4DV2 - chains A and O of the 21 polymer chains in the assembly; structure by X-ray diffraction, 3.65 A resolution.

# Chain A
Molecule: 16S rRNA
Organism: Thermus thermophilus
Sequence (1522 nucleotides; each row starts with the number of its first residue; note: 42 numbers in that range are skipped by the numbering (no residue carries them; nothing is unmodelled there); a row labelled like 190A-190L holds insertion residues (190A, then the next letters in order); numbering starts at 0):
     0 UUUGUUGGAG AGUUUGAUCC UGGCUCAGGG UGAACGCUGG CGGCGUGCCU AAGACAUGCA
    60 AGUCGUGCGG G
    73 CCGCGGGGUU UU
    88 ACUCCG
    95 UGGUC
   101 AGCGGCGGAC GGGUGAGUAA CGCGUGGGU
  129A G
   130 ACCUACCCGG AAGAGGGGGA CAACCCGGGG AAACUCGGGC UAAUCCCCCA UGUGGACCCG
   190 C
190A-190L CCCUUGGGGUGU
   191 GUCCAAAGGG CUUU
   216 GCCCGCUUCC GGAUGGGCCC GCGUCCCAUC AGCUAGUUGG UGGGGUAAUG GCCCACCAAG
   276 GCGACGACGG GUAGCCGGUC UGAGAGGAUG GCCGGCCACA GGGGCACUGA GACACGGGCC
   336 CCACUCCUAC GGGAGGCAGC AGUUAGGAAU CUUCCGCAAU GGGCGCAAGC CUGACGGAGC
   396 GACGCCGCUU GGAGGAAGAA GCCCUUCGGG GUGUAAACUC CUGAA
   442 CCCGGGACGA AACCCCCGAC GA
   474 GGGGACUGAC GGUACCGGG
   494 GUAAUAGCGC CGGCCAACUC CGUGCCAGCA GCCGCGGUAA UACGGAGGGC GCGAGCGUUA
   554 CCCGGAUUCA CUGGGCGUAA AGGGCGUGUA GGCGGCCUGG GGCGUCCCAU GUGAAAGACC
   614 ACGGCUCAAC CGUGGGGGAG CGUGGGAUAC GCUCAGGCUA GACGGUGGGA GAGGGUGGUG
   674 GAAUUCCCGG AGUAGCGGUG AAAUGCGCAG AUACCGGGAG GAACGCCGAU GGCGAAGGCA
   734 GCCACCUGGU CCACCCGUGA CGCUGAGGCG CGAAAGCGUG GGGAGCAAAC CGGAUUAGAU
   794 ACCCGGGUAG UCCACGCCCU AAACGAUGCG CGCUAGGUCU CUGGGUCU
   848 CCUGGGGGCC GAAGCUAACG CGUUAAGCGC GCCGCCUGGG GAGUACGGCC GCAAGGCUGA
   908 AACUAAAAGG AAUUGACGGG GGCCCGCACA AGCGGUGGAG CAUGUGGUUU AAUUCGAAGX
   968 AACGCGAAGA ACCUUACCAG GCCUUGACAU GCUAGG
 1003A G
  1004 AACCCGGGUG AAAGCCUGGG GUGCCCC
1030A-1030D GCGA
  1031 GGGGAGCCCU AGCACAGGUG CUGCAUGGCC GUCGUCAGCU CGUGCCGUGA GGUGUUGGGU
  1091 UAAGUCCCGC AACGAGCGCA ACCCCCGCCG UUAGUUGCCA GCGGUUCGGC CGGGCACUCU
  1151 AACGGGACUG CCCGCGAAA
  1171 GCGGGAGGAA GGAGGGGACG ACGUCUGGUC AGCAUGGCCC UUACGGCCUG GGCGACACAC
  1231 GUGCUACAAU GCCCACUACA AAGCGAUGCC ACCCGGCAAC GGGGAGCUAA UCGCAAAAAG
  1291 GUGGGCCCAG UUCGGAUUGG GGUCUGCAAC CCGACCCCAU GAAGCCGGAA UCGCUAGUAA
  1351 UCGCGGAUCA G
 1361A C
  1362 CAUGCCGCGG UGAAUACGUU CCCGGGCCUU GUACACACXG CCXGUXACGC CAUGGGAGCG
  1422 GGCUCUACCC GAAGUCGCCG GG
  1446 AGCCUACGGG
  1459 CAGGCGCCGA GGGUAGGGCC CGUGACUGGG GCGAAGUCGU AACAAGGUAG CUGUACCGGA
  1519 AGGUGCGGCU GGAUCCACUC CUUUCU
Not modelled in the structure: 0-4, 1534-1538
Sequence notes: engineered mutation A912 (C1535 in M26923.1); conflict C1534 (A2157 in M26923.1), A1535 (C2158 in M26923.1)
Modified / non-standard residues: PSU (pseudouridine-5'-monophosphate) at position 516, 7MG (7N-methyl-8-hydroguanosine-5'-monophosphate) at position 527, M2G (N2-dimethylguanosine-5'-monophosphate) at position 966, 5MC (5-methylcytidine-5'-monophosphate) at position 967, 2MG (2N-methylguanosine-5'-monophosphate) at position 1207, 5MC (5-methylcytidine-5'-monophosphate) at position 1400, 4OC (4n,o2'-methylcytidine-5'-monophosphate) at position 1402, 5MC (5-methylcytidine-5'-monophosphate) at position 1404, 5MC (5-methylcytidine-5'-monophosphate) at position 1407, UR3 (3-methyluridine-5'-monophoshate) at position 1498, MA6 (6N-dimethyladenosine-5'-monophoshate) at position 1518, MA6 (6N-dimethyladenosine-5'-monophoshate) at position 1519, PSU (pseudouridine-5'-monophosphate) at position 1540, PSU (pseudouridine-5'-monophosphate) at position 1541
Metal / ion sites: Mg2+ site 1 near U5 (its only coordinating residue here); Mg2+ site 2: U12, G22; Mg2+ site 3: U12, G21; Mg2+ site 4 near G21 (its only coordinating residue here); Mg2+ site 5: A59, C386, U387; Mg2+ site 6 near G61 (its only coordinating residue here); Mg2+ site 7 near G69 (its only coordinating residue here); Mg2+ site 8 near C89 (its only coordinating residue here); Mg2+ site 9 near U90 (its only coordinating residue here); Mg2+ site 10: G96, U98; Mg2+ site 11 near G107 (its only coordinating residue here); Mg2+ site 12: A109, G331; 97 more Mg2+ sites not listed

# Chain O
Molecule: ribosomal protein S15
Organism: Thermus thermophilus
UniProtKB: Q5SJ76 (RS15_THET8); residue numbers follow UniProt; this construct covers 1-89
Chain sequence (89 residues; numbered 1 to 89; the number before each row is that of its first residue):
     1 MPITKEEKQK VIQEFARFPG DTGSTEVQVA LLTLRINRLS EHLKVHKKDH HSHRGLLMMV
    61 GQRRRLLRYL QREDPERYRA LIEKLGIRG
Not modelled in the structure: 1, 89

# How chain A and chain O interact
Residue-residue contacts (68; chain A residue first):
  G579(A) with Arg-54(O), hydrogen bond to the phosphate
  U580(A) with Arg-54(O), salt bridge to the phosphate; Leu-57(O), sugar contact; Met-58(O), phosphate contact
  G581(A) with Gly-61(O), phosphate contact; Arg-64(O), hydrogen bond to the phosphate; Arg-65(O), salt bridge to the phosphate
  U582(A) with Arg-64(O), salt bridge to the phosphate
  C656(A) with Gln-28(O), hydrogen bond to the sugar; Gln-62(O), hydrogen bond to the sugar
  G657(A) with Thr-22(O), hydrogen bond to the sugar; Gln-28(O), sugar contact
  G658(A) with Lys-8(O), salt bridge to the phosphate; Gln-9(O), phosphate contact; Ile-12(O), phosphate contact; Thr-22(O), hydrogen bond to the sugar; Leu-31(O), phosphate contact
  U659(A) with Lys-8(O), salt bridge to the phosphate; Gln-9(O), hydrogen bond to the phosphate
  G660(A) with Lys-5(O), salt bridge to the phosphate
  G666(A) with Ser-52(O), base contact
  G667(A) with His-42(O), hydrogen bond to the base; Asp-49(O), hydrogen bond to the sugar; His-50(O), sugar contact; His-51(O), sugar contact
  G668(A) with His-46(O), hydrogen bond to the base; Lys-48(O), sugar contact; Asp-49(O), sugar contact
  U669(A) with His-46(O), hydrogen bond to the sugar; Lys-48(O), salt bridge to the phosphate
  A728(A) with Arg-54(O), salt bridge to the phosphate
  A729(A) with His-51(O), hydrogen bond to the base
  G730(A) with His-51(O), hydrogen bond to the base
  C739(A) with His-42(O), hydrogen bond to the sugar
  U740(A) with Pro-2(O), phosphate contact; Leu-39(O), sugar contact; His-42(O), hydrogen bond to the sugar; Ser-52(O), hydrogen bond to the sugar
  G741(A) with Arg-35(O), salt bridge to the phosphate; Leu-39(O), sugar contact; His-51(O), sugar contact; Ser-52(O), sugar contact; Gly-55(O), sugar contact
  G742(A) with Arg-35(O), salt bridge to the phosphate; Met-58(O), sugar contact; Met-59(O), phosphate contact
  G750(A) with Phe-18(O), phosphate contact; Asp-21(O), hydrogen bond to the sugar; Thr-22(O), hydrogen bond to the sugar; Gly-23(O), hydrogen bond to the sugar; Gln-28(O), base contact
  U751(A) with Phe-18(O), phosphate contact; Gly-23(O), sugar contact; Ser-24(O), sugar contact; Thr-25(O), sugar contact
  G752(A) with Tyr-69(O), sugar contact; Arg-77(O), salt bridge to the phosphate
  A753(A) with Tyr-69(O), hydrogen bond to the phosphate; Glu-73(O), phosphate contact
  C754(A) with Arg-65(O), sugar contact; Leu-66(O), sugar contact; Tyr-69(O), sugar contact; Arg-72(O), salt bridge to the phosphate
  G755(A) with Arg-65(O), phosphate contact
  C764(A) with His-50(O), hydrogen bond to the phosphate
  G765(A) with His-50(O), phosphate contact
  A807(A) with Lys-48(O), salt bridge to the phosphate
  C808(A) with Lys-48(O), salt bridge to the phosphate
Also at the interface, not in a pair above, chain A (33 interface residues in all): U743, C749, G763
Also at the interface, not in a pair above, chain O (40 interface residues in all): Arg-17, Gly-20, His-53, Arg-68

# Overview
33 residues of chain A and 40 residues of chain O are in contact, with 21 hydrogen bonds and 14 salt bridges.
Polar contacts include G667(A)/His-42(O), G668(A)/His-46(O) and A729(A)/His-51(O). U12(A) and G22(A)
coordinate Mg2+ site 2. U12(A) and G21(A) form the Mg2+ site 3.
Chain A is 16S rRNA and chain O is ribosomal protein S15, both from Thermus thermophilus; the structure,
Crystal structure of the Thermus thermophilus 30S ribosomal subunit with a 16S rRNA mutation, C912A, was
determined by X-ray diffraction.
